1TZJ - chains A and C of the 4 polymer chains in the assembly; structure by X-ray diffraction, 1.99 A resolution.

# Chain A (and C)
Name: 1-aminocyclopropane-1-carboxylate deaminase
Organism: Pseudomonas sp
Notes: EC 3.5.99.7; chain C of this document is another copy of the same molecule, construct and numbering; everything in this record applies to it too
UniProt: Q00740 (1A1D_PSEUD); residues 1-338 here = UniProt positions 1-338
Amino-acid sequence (338 residues; numbered 1 to 338; the number before each row is that of its first residue):
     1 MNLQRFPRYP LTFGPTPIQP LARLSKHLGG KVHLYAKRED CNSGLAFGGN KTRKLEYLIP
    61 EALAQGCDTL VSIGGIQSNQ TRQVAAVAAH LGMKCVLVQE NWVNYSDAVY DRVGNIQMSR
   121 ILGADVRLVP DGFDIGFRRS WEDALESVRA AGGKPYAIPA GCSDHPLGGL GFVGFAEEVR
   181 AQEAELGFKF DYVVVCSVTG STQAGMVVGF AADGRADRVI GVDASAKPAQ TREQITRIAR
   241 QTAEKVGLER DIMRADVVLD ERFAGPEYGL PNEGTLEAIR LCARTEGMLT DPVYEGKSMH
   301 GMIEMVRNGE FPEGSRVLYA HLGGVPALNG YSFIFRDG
Not modelled in the structure: 132-138 (chain C: fully traced)
Covalent attachments: pyridoxal phosphate (PLP) linked to Lys51
Small-molecule neighbours:
  - D-vinylglycine (A3B): Ile73, Gly74, Ser78, Asn79, Gln80, Ala160, Gly161, Thr199, Tyr268, Tyr294
  - pyridoxal phosphate (PLP): Asn50, Lys54, Asn79, Ser163, Cys196, Ser197, Val198, Thr199, Gly200, Ser201, Thr202, Tyr294, Glu295, Leu322, Gly323, Gly324
UniProt features mapped onto this chain:
  - active site: Ser78 (Nucleophile)
  - modified residue: Lys51 (N6-(pyridoxal phosphate)lysine)

# Chain A / chain C interface
Contacting residue pairs (7; chain A residue first):
  Ala108(A) - Val109(C)  hydrophobic
  Ala108(A) - Arg112(C)  hydrogen bond (backbone-side chain)
  Val109(A) - Ala108(C)  hydrophobic
  Asp111(A) - Arg112(C)  salt bridge
  Arg112(A) - Ala108(C)
  Arg112(A) - Asp111(C)  salt bridge
  Arg112(A) - Arg112(C)

# Summary
The chain A/chain C interface involves 4 residues from each chain, with 1 hydrogen bond and 2 salt bridges.
Among the polar pairs are Asp111(A)-Arg112(C) and Ala108(A)-Arg112(C). Chain A binds D-vinylglycine. Pyridoxal
phosphate is covalently linked to Lys51(A).
Chain A and chain C are both 1-aminocyclopropane-1-carboxylate deaminase (Pseudomonas sp); the structure,
Crystal Structure of 1-aminocyclopropane-1-carboxylate deaminase complexed with d-vinyl glycine, was
determined by X-ray diffraction (same publication as 1TYZ, 1TZ2, 1TZK and 1TZM).
